Entry 4CYV (X-ray diffraction, 2.30 A resolution); this record covers chains B and F of the 6 polymer chains in the assembly.

== Chain B (and F) ==
Molecule: Hemagglutinin
Organism: Influenza A virus (A/MALLARD/SWEDEN/51/2002 (H10N2))
Notes: fragment: ha2, residues 341-513; chain F of this document is another copy of the same molecule, construct and numbering; everything in this record applies to it too
Reference sequence: E0YNJ7 (E0YNJ7_9INFA); residues 1-172 here correspond to UniProt positions 341-512 (UniProt number = residue number + 340)
Amino-acid sequence (172 residues; numbered 1 to 172; the number before each row is that of its first residue):
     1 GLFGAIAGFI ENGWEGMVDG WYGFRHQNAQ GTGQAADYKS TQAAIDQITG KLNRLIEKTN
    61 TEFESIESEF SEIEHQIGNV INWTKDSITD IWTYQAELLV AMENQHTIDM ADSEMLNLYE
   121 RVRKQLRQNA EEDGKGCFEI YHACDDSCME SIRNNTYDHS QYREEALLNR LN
Cystine bridges: Cys144-Cys148
Covalent attachments: N-acetylglucosamine (NAG) linked to Asn82, Asn154

== Chain B / chain F interface ==
Pairs across the interface (47; chain B residue first):
  Phe3(B) with Leu2(F); Phe3(F), hydrophobic
  Thr59(B) with Asp90(F), hydrogen bond
  Thr61(B) with Asp90(F), hydrogen bond
  Phe63(B) with Trp83(F); Asp86(F); Ser87(F); Asp90(F)
  Glu64(B) with Asn79(F); Trp83(F)
  Ile66(B) with Asn79(F); Val80(F); Trp83(F), hydrophobic
  Ile77(B) with Gln76(F)
  Ile81(B) with Val80(F), hydrophobic
  Thr84(B) with Thr84(F)
  Lys85(B) with Trp83(F)
  Ile88(B) with Ile91(F), hydrophobic
  Ile91(B) with Ile91(F), hydrophobic
  Trp92(B) with Ile91(F); Tyr94(F), hydrophobic
  Gln95(B) with Tyr94(F), hydrogen bond; Gln95(F); Leu98(F)
  Leu99(B) with Tyr94(F); Leu98(F), hydrophobic
  His106(B) with His106(F)
  Met110(B) with Leu2(F), hydrophobic
  Ser113(B) with Leu2(F)
  Asn117(B) with Gly1(F); Leu2(F); Gly4(F)
  Arg123(B) with Glu132(F), salt bridge
  Lys124(B) with Phe9(F); Glu132(F); Gly134(F)
  Arg127(B) with Glu131(F), salt bridge; Glu132(F); Glu139(F), salt bridge; Tyr141(F), hydrogen bond
  Gln128(B) with Glu131(F); Arg170(F)
  Arg163(B) with Glu131(F), salt bridge; Tyr141(F), hydrogen bond; Arg170(F), hydrogen bond (side chain-backbone)
  Leu167(B) with Arg170(F); Leu171(F), hydrophobic
Interface residues without a listed pair, chain B (27 interface residues in all): Met102, Asp109
Interface residues without a listed pair, chain F (29 interface residues in all): Ile77, Ile88, Met102, Tyr119

== In short ==
Chain B and chain F form an interface of 27 and 29 residues respectively; the contacts include 6 hydrogen
bonds and 4 salt bridges. Among the polar pairs are Arg123(B)-Glu132(F), Arg127(B)-Glu131(F) and
Arg127(B)-Glu139(F). N-acetylglucosamine is covalently linked to Asn82(B) and Asn154(B).
Chain B and chain F are both Hemagglutinin (Influenza A virus (A/MALLARD/SWEDEN/51/2002 (H10N2))); the
structure, Structure of the A_mallard_Sweden_51_2002 H10 Avian Haemmaglutinin, was determined by X-ray
diffraction together with 4CYW, 4CYZ, 4CZ0 and 4D00 from the same study.
